7Z18 - chains F and H of the 10 polymer chains in the assembly; structure by electron microscopy, 1.98 A resolution.

Chain F:
Molecule: Alpha-D-ribose 1-methylphosphonate 5-triphosphate synthase subunit PhnH
Source organism: Escherichia coli
Notes: EC 2.7.8.37
Reference sequence: P16686 (PHNH_ECOLI); numbering as in UniProt (aligned over 1-194)
Amino-acid sequence (194 residues; row label = number of the first residue in the row):
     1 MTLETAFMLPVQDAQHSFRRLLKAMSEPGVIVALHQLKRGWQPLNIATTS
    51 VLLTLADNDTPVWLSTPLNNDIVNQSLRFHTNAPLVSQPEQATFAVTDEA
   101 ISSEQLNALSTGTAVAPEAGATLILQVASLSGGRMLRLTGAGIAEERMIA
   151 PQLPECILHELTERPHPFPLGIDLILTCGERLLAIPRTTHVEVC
Unresolved in the structure: 1

Chain H:
Molecule: Alpha-D-ribose 1-methylphosphonate 5-phosphate C-P lyase
Source organism: Escherichia coli
Notes: EC 4.7.1.1
Reference sequence: P16688 (PHNJ_ECOLI); residues 1-281 here = UniProt positions 1-281
Amino-acid sequence (281 residues; each row starts with the number of its first residue):
     1 MANLSGYNFAYLDEQTKRMIRRAILKAVAIPGYQVPFGGREMPMPYGWGT
    51 GGIQLTASVIGESDVLKVIDQGADDTTNAVSIRNFFKRVTGVNTTERTDD
   101 ATLIQTRHRIPETPLTEDQIIIFQVPIPEPLRFIEPRETETRTMHALEEY
   151 GVMQVKLYEDIARFGHIATTYAYPVKVNGRYVMDPSPIPKFDNPKMDMMP
   201 ALQLFGAGREKRIYAVPPFTRVESLDFDDHPFTVQQWDEPCAICGSTHSY
   251 LDEVVLDDAGNRMFVCSDTDYCRQQSEAKNQ
Unresolved in the structure: 1, 280-281
Sequence notes: conflict Leu103 (Val in P16688)
Metal / ion sites: Zn2+: Cys241, Cys244, Cys266, Cys272
Residues lining bound ligands: I9X (alpha-D-ribose-1,2-cyclic-phosphate-5-phosphate): Pro45, Tyr46, Gly47, Trp48, Gly49, Thr50, Gly51, Gly52, Arg107, His108, Gln124, Val125, Pro126, Pro187, Gly206, Ala207, Gly208, Arg209
Swiss-Prot annotation at these positions:
  - natural variant: Leu103 (V103L: In strain: B; this construct carries the variant)
Reported in the primary citation:
  - binding site for I9X: Gly47 to Thr50, Arg107, His108, Gln124
  - mutagenesis - E149A, Y158A: abolished growth
  - catalytic residues: Gly32 (citing earlier work)

Chain F / chain H interface:
Contacting residue pairs (69; chain F residue first):
  Val11(F) - Glu14(H)
  Gln12(F) - Glu62(H)
  Ala14(F) - Arg21(H)
  Gln15(F) - Arg21(H)
  Gln15(F) - Val59(H)  hydrogen bond (side chain-backbone)
  Gln15(F) - Ile60(H)
  Gln15(F) - Gly61(H)
  Phe18(F) - Arg21(H)
  Phe18(F) - Ile24(H)  hydrophobic
  Phe18(F) - Val59(H)  hydrophobic
  Arg19(F) - Val59(H)  hydrogen bond (side chain-backbone)
  Arg19(F) - Asp64(H)  salt bridge
  Arg19(F) - Leu103(H)
  Arg19(F) - Ile120(H)
  Leu21(F) - Leu25(H)  hydrophobic
  Leu22(F) - Ile24(H)  hydrophobic
  Leu22(F) - Leu25(H)  hydrophobic
  Leu22(F) - Val28(H)  hydrophobic
  Leu22(F) - Leu202(H)  hydrophobic
  Lys23(F) - Asp118(H)  salt bridge
  Met25(F) - Val28(H)
  Ser26(F) - Val28(H)
  Ser26(F) - Pro217(H)
  Ser26(F) - Pro218(H)
  Glu27(F) - Glu117(H)
  Thr54(F) - Arg18(H)
  Leu55(F) - Arg18(H)
  Leu55(F) - Arg22(H)  hydrogen bond (backbone-side chain)
  Leu55(F) - Leu25(H)  hydrophobic
  Ala56(F) - Arg18(H)
  Asp57(F) - Arg18(H)  salt bridge
  Asp57(F) - Arg22(H)  salt bridge
  Thr60(F) - Arg22(H)
  Phe94(F) - Arg22(H)
  Ala114(F) - Ala146(H)
  Val115(F) - Tyr33(H)  hydrogen bond (backbone-side chain)
  Val115(F) - Arg142(H)
  Val115(F) - Ala146(H)  hydrophobic
  Ala116(F) - Tyr33(H)
  Pro117(F) - Ile30(H)  hydrophobic
  Pro117(F) - Tyr33(H)
  Glu118(F) - Lys26(H)
  Glu118(F) - Ile30(H)
  Glu118(F) - Tyr33(H)  hydrogen bond
  Glu118(F) - Pro36(H)
  Gly120(F) - Lys26(H)  hydrogen bond (backbone-side chain)
  Thr122(F) - Lys26(H)
  Gly140(F) - Phe219(H)
  Ala141(F) - Asn178(H)
  Ala141(F) - Thr220(H)
  Gly142(F) - Pro217(H)
  Gly142(F) - Pro218(H)  hydrogen bond (backbone-backbone)
  Gly142(F) - Phe219(H)
  Gly142(F) - Thr220(H)
  Ile143(F) - Phe219(H)
  Ala144(F) - Phe219(H)
  Phe168(F) - Ile30(H)  hydrophobic
  Phe168(F) - Arg180(H)
  Phe168(F) - Tyr181(H)  hydrophobic
  Pro169(F) - Ile30(H)  hydrophobic
  Pro169(F) - Tyr181(H)
  Asp173(F) - Ala29(H)
  Pro186(F) - Ala29(H)  hydrophobic
  Arg187(F) - Lys26(H)
  Arg187(F) - Ala29(H)
  Arg187(F) - Ile30(H)
  Thr188(F) - Ala29(H)
  Thr188(F) - Pro31(H)
  Thr188(F) - Asn178(H)
Also at the interface, not in a pair above, chain F (38 interface residues in all): Asp59, Ala121
Also at the interface, not in a pair above, chain H (40 interface residues in all): Asn8, Phe9, Gln15, Lys17, Val35, Ser58, Thr143, Met198

Summary:
38 residues of chain F face 40 of chain H across their interface; the contacts include 7 hydrogen bonds and 4
salt bridges. Polar contacts include Arg19(F)-Asp64(H), Lys23(F)-Asp118(H) and Asp57(F)-Arg18(H). Bound to
chain H: compound I9X. The paper reports the catalytic residue Gly32(H); E149A and Y158A of chain H abolish
growth.
Chain F is Alpha-D-ribose 1-methylphosphonate 5-triphosphate synthase subunit PhnH and chain H is
Alpha-D-ribose 1-methylphosphonate 5-phosphate C-P lyase, both from Escherichia coli; the structure, E. coli
C-P lyase bound to a PhnK ABC dimer and ATP, was determined by electron microscopy (same publication as 7Z15,
7Z16, 7Z17 and 7Z19).
